9EYI - chains A and D of the 5 polymer chains in the assembly; structure by electron microscopy, 2.75 A resolution.

[Chain A]
Protein: SMODS-associated and fused to various effectors domain-containing protein
Source organism: Candidatus Cloacimonas acidaminovorans
Notes: EC 3.4.21.53
Reference sequence: B0VHB4 (B0VHB4_CLOAI); residues 2-506 here = UniProt positions 2-506
Sequence (549 residues; row label = number of the first residue in the row; numbers below 1 keep their minus sign (Met-42 is residue -42)):
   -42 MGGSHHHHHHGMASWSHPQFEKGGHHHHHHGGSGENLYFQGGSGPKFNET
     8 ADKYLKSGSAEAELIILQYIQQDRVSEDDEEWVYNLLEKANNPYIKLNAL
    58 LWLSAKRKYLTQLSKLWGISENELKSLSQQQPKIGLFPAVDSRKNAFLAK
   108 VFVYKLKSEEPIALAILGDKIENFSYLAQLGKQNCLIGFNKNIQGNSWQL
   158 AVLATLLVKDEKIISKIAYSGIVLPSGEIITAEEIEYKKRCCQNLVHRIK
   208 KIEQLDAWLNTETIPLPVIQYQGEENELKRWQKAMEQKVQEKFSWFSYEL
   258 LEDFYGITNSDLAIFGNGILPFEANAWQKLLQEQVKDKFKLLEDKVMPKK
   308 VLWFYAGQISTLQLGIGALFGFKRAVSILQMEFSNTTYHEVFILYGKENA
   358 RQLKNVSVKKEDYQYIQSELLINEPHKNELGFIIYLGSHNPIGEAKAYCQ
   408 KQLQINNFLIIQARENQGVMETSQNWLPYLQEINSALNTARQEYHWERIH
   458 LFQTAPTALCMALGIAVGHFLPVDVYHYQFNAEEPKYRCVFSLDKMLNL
Unresolved in the structure: -42 to 3, 14-17, 98-103, 167-170, 198-200, 506
Sequence notes: initiating methionine (-42); expression tag (-41 to 1)
What the authors report for this chain:
  - mutagenesis - S154A: abolished catalytic activity
  - catalytic residues: Ser154, Lys195, His396
  - binding site for the 4-nt RNA strand (chain D): Lys330, Arg358, Ser395, His396, His476
  - mutagenesis - H396A: abolished catalytic activity on A4p
  - mutagenesis - R358E/K361E: abolished binding to CCaCalpT-CalpS
  - mutagenesis - R358E/K361E (>100-fold): decreased catalytic activity
  - self-association interface (contacts with another copy of this molecule): Lys361 (proposed by the authors, not directly observed)
  - mutagenesis - S395A: decreased catalytic activity on cA4

[Chain D]
Molecule: 4-nt RNA strand
Sequence (4 nucleotides; numbered 1 to 4; the number before each row is that of its first residue):
     1 AAAX
Modified / non-standard residues: A3P (adenosine-3'-5'-diphosphate) at position 4

[Chain A / chain D interface]
Contacting residue pairs (42; chain A residue first):
  Ile226(A) with A3(D), base contact
  Gln229(A) with A2(D), base contact
  Trp238(A) with A3(D), stacking on the base
  Ile276(A) with A2(D), base contact
  Leu277(A) with A2(D), hydrogen bond to the base
  Gly314(A) with A3(D), base contact
  Gln315(A) with A2(D), phosphate contact; A3(D), sugar contact
  Ile316(A) with A2(D), phosphate contact
  Ser317(A) with A1(D), hydrogen bond to the phosphate; A2(D), hydrogen bond to the phosphate
  Thr318(A) with A2(D), phosphate contact
  Gln337(A) with A3(D), hydrogen bond to the sugar; A3P_4(D)
  Met338(A) with A3(D), base contact
  Phe340(A) with A3(D), sugar contact; A3P_4(D)
  Tyr345(A) with A3(D), hydrogen bond to the base
  Gly394(A) with A3P_4(D)
  Ser395(A) with A3P_4(D)
  His396(A) with A1(D), hydrogen bond to the phosphate; A3P_4(D)
  Asn397(A) with A1(D), base contact
  Pro398(A) with A1(D), base contact
  Glu401(A) with A1(D), base contact
  Gly425(A) with A3P_4(D)
  Val426(A) with A3P_4(D)
  Met427(A) with A3P_4(D)
  Thr429(A) with A3P_4(D)
  Trp433(A) with A3P_4(D)
  Gln460(A) with A1(D), base contact
  Thr461(A) with A1(D), hydrogen bond to the base; A3P_4(D)
  Ala462(A) with A3P_4(D)
  Pro463(A) with A3P_4(D)
  Thr464(A) with A3(D), hydrogen bond to the phosphate; A3P_4(D)
  His484(A) with A2(D), hydrogen bond to the base
  Tyr485(A) with A1(D), stacking on the base
  Gln486(A) with A2(D), hydrogen bond to the base
  Phe487(A) with A2(D), base contact
  Tyr494(A) with A1(D), hydrogen bond to the base
Interface residues without a listed pair, chain A (39 interface residues in all): Ala241, Trp284, Ala313, Leu393

[Summary]
Chain A and chain D form an interface of 39 and 4 residues respectively, with 11 hydrogen bonds and 2 aromatic
stacking contacts. Polar pairs include Leu277(A)-A2(D), Tyr345(A)-A3(D) and Thr461(A)-A1(D). The paper reports
catalytic residues Ser154(A), Lys195(A) and His396(A); S154A of chain A abolishes catalytic activity; 4
substitutions were tested in all.
Here chain A is SMODS-associated and fused to various effectors domain-containing protein (Candidatus
Cloacimonas acidaminovorans) and chain D is a 4-nt RNA strand. Entry 9EYI (Cryo-EM structure of SAVED-Lon
protease CCaCalpL filament bound to A4p) was determined by electron microscopy (same publication as 9EYJ).
